8V3Z - chains Y and S of the 42 polymer chains in the assembly; structure by electron microscopy, 3.60 A resolution.

# Chain Y
Molecule: Tube (CD1364)
Source organism: Clostridioides difficile
Reference sequence: A0A031WFC4 (A0A031WFC4_CLODI); residue numbers follow UniProt; this construct covers 1-142
Chain sequence (142 residues; row label = number of the first residue in the row):
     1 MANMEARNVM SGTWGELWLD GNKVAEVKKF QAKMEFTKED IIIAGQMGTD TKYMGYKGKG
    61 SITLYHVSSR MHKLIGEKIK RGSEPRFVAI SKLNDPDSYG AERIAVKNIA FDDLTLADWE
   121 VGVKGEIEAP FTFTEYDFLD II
Not modelled in the structure: 1-6

# Chain S
Molecule: Sheath (CD1363)
Source organism: Clostridioides difficile
Reference sequence: A0A9Q7ZU73 (A0A9Q7ZU73_CLODI); residues 1-354 here = UniProt positions 1-354
Chain sequence (354 residues; numbered 1 to 354; the number before each row is that of its first residue):
     1 MAIGLPSINI SFKELATTVK ERSARGIIAM VLKDAKALGL NEIHEKEDIP VDLSAENKEY
    61 INLALMGNVN TPNKLLVYVI EGEADIQTAL DFLETKEFNY LCMPKAVEAD KTAIKNWIIK
   121 LRDIDKVKVK AVLGKVVGNH EGIINFTTED VLVGEKKYSV DEFTSRVAGL IAGTPLSQSV
   181 TYTKLSDVVD IPKMTKVDAE SRVNKGELIL IKEAGAIRIA RGVNSLTELT AEKGEMFQKI
   241 KIVDTLDIIH SDIRKVIIDD YIGKVTNSYD NKCLLIVAIK SYLEELEKSA LIESDSTVEI
   301 DFEAQKSYLK SKGVDLSYMT LQEIKEANTG SKVFLKAKIK VLDAMEDIDL SIEI
Not modelled in the structure: 1

# How chain Y and chain S interact
Residue-residue contacts - 12 pairs, chain Y then chain S:
  Trp18(Y) with Asp270(S)
  Ile90(Y) with Leu274(S), hydrophobic; Val277(S), hydrophobic
  Ala101(Y) with Gln322(S)
  Arg103(Y) with Tyr269(S); Asp270(S), salt bridge; Cys273(S)
  Asp137(Y) with Lys280(S)
  Leu139(Y) with Val277(S), hydrophobic
  Asp140(Y) with Tyr269(S), hydrogen bond; Gln322(S), hydrogen bond; Lys325(S), salt bridge
Also at the interface, not in a pair above, chain Y (13 interface residues in all): Glu16, Gly21, Val88, Lys92, Ala105, Lys107
Also at the interface, not in a pair above, chain S (9 interface residues in all): Glu284

# Summary
Chain Y and chain S form an interface of 13 and 9 residues respectively; the contacts include 2 hydrogen bonds
and 2 salt bridges. Polar pairs include Arg103(Y)-Asp270(S), Asp140(Y)-Lys325(S) and Asp140(Y)-Tyr269(S).
Here chain Y is Tube (CD1364) and chain S is Sheath (CD1363), both from Clostridioides difficile. Entry 8V3Z
(CryoEM Structure of Diffocin - postcontracted - Collar - transitional state) was determined by electron
microscopy, deposited together with 8V3T, 8V3W, 8V3X, 8V40, 8V41 and 8V43.
